Entry 6IFZ (electron microscopy, 3.58 A resolution); this record covers chains A and J of the 10 polymer chains in the assembly.

Chain A:
Protein: Type III-A CRISPR-associated protein Csm1
From: Streptococcus thermophilus ND03
UniProtKB: A0A2U2M0F3 (A0A2U2M0F3_STRTR); numbering as in UniProt (aligned over 1-758)
Amino-acid sequence (758 residues; row label = number of the first residue in the row):
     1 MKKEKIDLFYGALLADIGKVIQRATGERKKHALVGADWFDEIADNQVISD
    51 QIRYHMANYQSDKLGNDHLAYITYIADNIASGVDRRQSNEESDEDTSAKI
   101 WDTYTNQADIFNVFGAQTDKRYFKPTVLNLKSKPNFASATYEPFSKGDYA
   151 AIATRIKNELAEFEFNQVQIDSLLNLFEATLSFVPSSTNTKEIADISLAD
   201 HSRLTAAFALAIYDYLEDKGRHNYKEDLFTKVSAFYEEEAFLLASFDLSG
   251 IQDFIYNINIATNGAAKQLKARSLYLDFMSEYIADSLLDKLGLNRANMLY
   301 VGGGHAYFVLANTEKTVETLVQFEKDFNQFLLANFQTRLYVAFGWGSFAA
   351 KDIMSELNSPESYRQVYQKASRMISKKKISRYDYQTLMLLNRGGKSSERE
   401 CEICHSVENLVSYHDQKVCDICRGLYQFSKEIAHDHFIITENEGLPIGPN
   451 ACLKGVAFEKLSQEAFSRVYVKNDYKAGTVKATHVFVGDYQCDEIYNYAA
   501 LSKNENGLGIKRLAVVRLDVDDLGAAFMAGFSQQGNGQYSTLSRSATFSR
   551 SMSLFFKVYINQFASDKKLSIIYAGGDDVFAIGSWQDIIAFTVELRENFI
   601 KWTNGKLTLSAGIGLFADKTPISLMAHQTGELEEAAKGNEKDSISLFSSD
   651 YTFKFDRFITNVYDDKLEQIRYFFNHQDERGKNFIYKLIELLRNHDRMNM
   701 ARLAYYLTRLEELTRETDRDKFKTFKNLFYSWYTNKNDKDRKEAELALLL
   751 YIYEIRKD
Unresolved in the structure: 1, 65-66, 86-102, 355-357, 758
Sequence notes: engineered mutation Ala15 (His in A0A2U2M0F3)
Covalently attached groups: covalent link Asn639-Ser643
Metal / ion sites: Zn2+: Cys404, Cys422
From the paper describing this entry:
  - mutagenesis - K267A, E400A, H405A, Y686A: decreased catalytic activity
  - mutagenesis - K267A: decreased catalytic activity on cOA synthesis
  - mutagenesis - H414A, Q416A: decreased catalytic activity (DNase activity)
  - mutagenesis - D519N, D577N: abolished catalytic activity on cOA synthesis

Chain J:
Molecule: CTR2
Sequence (50 nucleotides; each row starts with the number of its first residue):
     1 GGUAGGAAUGGGUAAUUAUAGCGAGCUAGAAAGCCAAAGGAAGUUUUGUC
Unresolved in the structure: 1-6, 35-50

Chain A / chain J interface:
Pairs across the interface - 25 pairs, chain A then chain J:
  Arg512(A) - A30(J)  phosphate contact
  Arg512(A) - A31(J)  salt bridge to the phosphate
  Lys619(A) - G33(J)  salt bridge to the phosphate
  Glu679(A) - C26(J)  sugar contact
  Arg680(A) - G25(J)  phosphate contact
  Arg680(A) - C26(J)  salt bridge to the phosphate
  Gly681(A) - U27(J)  phosphate contact
  Lys682(A) - U27(J)  hydrogen bond to the phosphate
  Lys682(A) - A28(J)  phosphate contact
  Lys682(A) - G29(J)  salt bridge to the phosphate
  Asn683(A) - C26(J)  hydrogen bond to the phosphate
  Asn683(A) - U27(J)  hydrogen bond to the phosphate
  Asn683(A) - G29(J)  base contact
  Tyr686(A) - G29(J)  stacking on the base
  Lys687(A) - G25(J)  phosphate contact
  Tyr705(A) - G23(J)  hydrogen bond to the sugar
  Tyr705(A) - A24(J)  phosphate contact
  Tyr706(A) - G25(J)  phosphate contact
  Arg709(A) - G23(J)  salt bridge to the phosphate
  Arg709(A) - A24(J)  salt bridge to the phosphate
  Arg709(A) - G25(J)  salt bridge to the phosphate
  Arg756(A) - G29(J)  phosphate contact
  Arg756(A) - A30(J)  salt bridge to the phosphate
  Lys757(A) - U27(J)  hydrogen bond to the phosphate
  Lys757(A) - A28(J)  salt bridge to the phosphate
Other interface residues (no listed pair), chain A (20 interface residues in all): Ile510, Lys511, Phe684, Leu710, Glu712, Leu713
Other interface residues (no listed pair), chain J (12 interface residues in all): C22, A32

Summary:
The interface between chain A and chain J involves 20 residues on one side and 12 on the other, with 5
hydrogen bonds, 9 salt bridges and 1 aromatic stacking contact. Among the polar pairs are Tyr705(A)-G23(J),
Lys682(A)-U27(J) and Asn683(A)-C26(J). From the paper: K267A, E400A and H405A of chain A, among others, reduce
catalytic activity; H414A and Q416A of chain A reduce catalytic activity (DNase activity); 8 substitutions
were tested in all.
Chain A is Type III-A CRISPR-associated protein Csm1 (Streptococcus thermophilus ND03) and chain J is CTR2;
the structure, Type III-A Csm complex, Cryo-EM structure of Csm-CTR2-ssDNA complex, was determined by electron
microscopy, deposited together with 6IFK, 6IFL, 6IFN, 6IFR, 6IFU, 6IFY and 6IG0.
